Entry 6Q0W (X-ray diffraction, 2.90 A resolution); this record covers chains C and E of the 5 polymer chains in the assembly.

== Chain C ==
Name: DDB1- and CUL4-associated factor 15
From: Homo sapiens
Notes: fragment: C-terminal domain
UniProt: Q66K64 (DCA15_HUMAN); numbering as in UniProt (aligned over 383-600)
Sequence (263 residues; each row starts with the number of its first residue):
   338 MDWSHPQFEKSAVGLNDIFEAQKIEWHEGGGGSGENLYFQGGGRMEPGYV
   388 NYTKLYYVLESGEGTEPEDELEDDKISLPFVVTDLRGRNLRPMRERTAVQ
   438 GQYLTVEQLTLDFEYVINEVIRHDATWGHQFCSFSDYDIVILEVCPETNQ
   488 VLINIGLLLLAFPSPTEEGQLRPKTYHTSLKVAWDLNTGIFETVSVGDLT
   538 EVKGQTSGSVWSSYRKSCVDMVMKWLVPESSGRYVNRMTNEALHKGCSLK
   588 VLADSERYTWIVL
Unresolved in the structure: 338-382, 397-413, 504-507, 580-584
Differences from the reference sequence: initiating methionine (338); expression tag (339-382)
Curated features (UniProtKB/Swiss-Prot):
  - mutagenesis: Leu392 (L392P: Decreased interaction with DDA1 and RBM39 in presence of indisulam), Thr420 (T420P: Decreased interaction with DDA1 and RBM39 in presence of indisulam), Glu444 (E444K: Decreased interaction with DDA1 and RBM39 in presence of indisulam), Val453 (V453D: Decreased interaction with DDA1 and RBM39 in presence of indisulam), Asp475 (D475H/N/V: Decreased interaction with RBM39 in presence of indisulam, without affecting interaction with DDA1 and DDB1)
Residues lining bound ligands: Indisulam (EF6; N~1~-(3-chloro-1H-indol-7-yl)benzene-1,4-disulfonamide): Val477, Ile478, Arg552, Val556, Val559, Met560, Leu563

== Chain E ==
Name: DET1- and DDB1-associated protein 1
From: Homo sapiens
UniProt: Q9BW61 (DDA1_HUMAN); numbering as in UniProt (aligned over 1-102)
Sequence (126 residues; row label = number of the first residue in the row; numbers below 1 keep their minus sign (Met-23 is residue -23)):
   -23 MGSSHHHHHHSAVDENLYFQGGGRMADFLKGLPVYNKSNFSRFHADSVCK
    27 ASNRRPSVYLPTREYPSEQIIVTEKTNILLRYLHQQWDKKNAAKKRDQEQ
    77 VELEGESSAPPRKVARTDSPDMHEDT
Unresolved in the structure: -23 to 2, 22-31, 75-102
Differences from the reference sequence: initiating methionine (-23); expression tag (-22 to 0)
Curated features (UniProtKB/Swiss-Prot):
  - modified residue: Ala2 (N-acetylalanine), Ser33 (Phosphoserine), Ser95 (Phosphoserine)

== Chain C / chain E interface ==
Contacting residue pairs - 20 pairs, chain C then chain E:
  Asp461(C) with Trp63(E)
  Thr463(C) with Lys70(E)
  Glu480(C) with Asn53(E)
  Thr485(C) with Lys51(E)
  Gln487(C) with Leu56(E)
  Leu489(C) with Leu55(E), hydrophobic; Leu56(E), hydrophobic; Leu59(E), hydrophobic
  Ala520(C) with Leu56(E), hydrophobic
  Glu529(C) with His60(E), salt bridge
  Thr530(C) with Trp63(E)
  Val531(C) with Leu59(E); His60(E); Trp63(E)
  Ser532(C) with Trp63(E)
  Val533(C) with Trp63(E)
  Met558(C) with Leu55(E), hydrophobic; Leu59(E), hydrophobic
  Trp562(C) with Leu55(E); Tyr58(E), hydrophobic
Also at the interface, not in a pair above, chain C (17 interface residues in all): Leu479, Cys482, Val564
Also at the interface, not in a pair above, chain E (11 interface residues in all): Thr52, Ile54

== Overview ==
Chain C and chain E form an interface of 17 and 11 residues respectively, with 1 salt bridge. The salt-bridged
pair is Glu529(C)-His60(E). Bound to chain C: Indisulam. Curated annotation (UniProt) lists 5 mutagenesis
sites on chain C.
Chain C is DDB1- and CUL4-associated factor 15 and chain E is DET1- and DDB1-associated protein 1, both from
Homo sapiens; the structure, Structure of DDB1-DDA1-DCAF15 complex bound to Indisulam and RBM39, was
determined by X-ray diffraction together with 6Q0R and 6Q0V from the same study.
